4M78 - chains B and C of the 7 polymer chains in the assembly; structure by X-ray diffraction, 2.79 A resolution.

[Chain B]
Molecule: U6 snRNA-associated Sm-like protein LSm2
Source organism: Saccharomyces cerevisiae
UniProtKB: P38203 (LSM2_YEAST); residues 1-95 here = UniProt positions 1-95
Amino-acid sequence (95 residues; each row starts with the number of its first residue):
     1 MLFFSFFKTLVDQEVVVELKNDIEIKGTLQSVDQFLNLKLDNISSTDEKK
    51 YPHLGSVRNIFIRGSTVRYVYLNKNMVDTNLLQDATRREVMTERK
Disordered / not traced: 47-50, 92-95
Differences from the reference sequence: engineered mutation Ser45 (Cys in P38203)
UniProt features mapped onto this chain:
  - mutagenesis: Lys20 (K20A/E: Inviable. Decreases binding affinity for U6 snRNA), Phe35 (F35A: Strongly reduces affinity for poly-U RNA ends), Asn37 (N37A: Strongly reduces affinity for poly-U RNA ends), Arg63 (R63A: Strongly reduces affinity for poly-U RNA ends)

[Chain C]
Molecule: U6 snRNA-associated Sm-like protein LSm3
Source organism: Saccharomyces cerevisiae
UniProtKB: P57743 (LSM3_YEAST); numbering as in UniProt (aligned over 1-89)
Amino-acid sequence (89 residues; each row starts with the number of its first residue):
     1 METPLDLLKLNLDERVYIKLRGARTLVGTLQAFDSHSNIVLSDAVETIYQ
    51 LNNEELSESERRSEMVFIRGDTVTLISTPSEDDDGAVEI
Disordered / not traced: 1-2, 80-89
Differences from the reference sequence: engineered mutation Ser37 (Cys in P57743), Ser63 (Cys in P57743)
UniProt features mapped onto this chain:
  - mutagenesis: Arg21 (R21E: Sensitive to thermal stress. Decreases binding affinity for U6 snRNA), His36 (H36A: Strongly reduces affinity for poly-U RNA ends), Asn38 (N38A: Strongly reduces affinity for poly-U RNA ends), Arg69 (R69A: Strongly reduces affinity for poly-U RNA ends)

[How chain B and chain C interact]
Contacting residue pairs - 66 pairs, chain B then chain C:
  Leu2(B) - Phe33(C)
  Phe3(B) - Ala32(C)
  Phe3(B) - Phe33(C)
  Phe3(B) - Asp34(C)
  Phe3(B) - Asn38(C)
  Phe3(B) - Val40(C)  hydrophobic
  Phe3(B) - Phe67(C)  hydrophobic
  Phe6(B) - Val40(C)  hydrophobic
  Phe7(B) - Phe67(C)  hydrophobic
  Glu18(B) - Arg24(C)  salt bridge
  Glu18(B) - Arg61(C)  salt bridge
  Lys20(B) - Asp71(C)  salt bridge
  Lys20(B) - Thr72(C)
  Glu24(B) - Arg61(C)  salt bridge
  Phe35(B) - Arg69(C)  hydrogen bond (backbone-side chain)
  Leu36(B) - Phe67(C)  hydrophobic
  Gly64(B) - Arg69(C)  hydrogen bond (backbone-side chain)
  Ser65(B) - Arg69(C)
  Ser65(B) - Asp71(C)
  Val67(B) - Arg69(C)
  Arg68(B) - Arg24(C)
  Arg68(B) - Phe67(C)
  Arg68(B) - Ile68(C)
  Arg68(B) - Arg69(C)  hydrogen bond (backbone-backbone)
  Tyr69(B) - Leu20(C)
  Tyr69(B) - Arg24(C)
  Tyr69(B) - Leu26(C)
  Tyr69(B) - Glu46(C)  hydrogen bond
  Tyr69(B) - Phe67(C)
  Tyr69(B) - Ile68(C)  hydrophobic
  Val70(B) - Val66(C)
  Val70(B) - Phe67(C)  hydrogen bond (backbone-backbone)
  Tyr71(B) - Glu46(C)
  Tyr71(B) - Arg61(C)
  Tyr71(B) - Ser63(C)
  Tyr71(B) - Met65(C)
  Tyr71(B) - Val66(C)  hydrophobic
  Leu72(B) - Glu64(C)
  Leu72(B) - Met65(C)  hydrogen bond (backbone-backbone)
  Asn73(B) - Glu64(C)  hydrogen bond
  Asn73(B) - Met65(C)
  Lys74(B) - Glu64(C)  hydrogen bond (backbone-side chain)
  Lys74(B) - Met65(C)
  Asn75(B) - Glu64(C)
  Val77(B) - Met65(C)  hydrophobic
  Thr79(B) - Gln31(C)
  Leu82(B) - Gln31(C)
  Leu82(B) - Ala32(C)  hydrophobic
  Leu82(B) - Met65(C)  hydrophobic
  Gln83(B) - Leu12(C)
  Gln83(B) - Asp13(C)  hydrogen bond
  Gln83(B) - Gln31(C)  hydrogen bond
  Thr86(B) - Lys9(C)
  Thr86(B) - Leu12(C)
  Thr86(B) - Gln31(C)
  Thr86(B) - Ala32(C)
  Thr86(B) - Phe33(C)
  Arg87(B) - Lys9(C)  hydrogen bond (backbone-side chain)
  Glu89(B) - Lys9(C)  hydrogen bond (backbone-side chain)
  Glu89(B) - Asp34(C)
  Glu89(B) - Ser35(C)
  Val90(B) - Ser35(C)
  Met91(B) - Leu5(C)  hydrophobic
  Met91(B) - Asp6(C)
  Met91(B) - Lys9(C)
  Met91(B) - Ser35(C)
Other interface residues (no listed pair), chain B (31 interface residues in all): Asp22, Arg88
Other interface residues (no listed pair), chain C (28 interface residues in all): Leu30, Ile39

[Summary]
The interface between chain B and chain C involves 31 residues on one side and 28 on the other, with 12
hydrogen bonds and 4 salt bridges. Among the polar pairs are Glu18(B)-Arg24(C), Glu18(B)-Arg61(C) and
Lys20(B)-Asp71(C).
Here chain B is U6 snRNA-associated Sm-like protein LSm2 and chain C is U6 snRNA-associated Sm-like protein
LSm3, both from Saccharomyces cerevisiae. Entry 4M78 (Crystal structure of Lsm2-8 complex, space group P21)
was determined by X-ray diffraction, deposited together with 4M77, 4M7A, 4M7D and 4M75.
